Entry 6ZOG (X-ray diffraction, 2.75 A resolution); this record covers chains A and D of the 5 polymer chains in the assembly.

== Chain A ==
Name: Multidrug efflux pump subunit AcrB
Organism: Escherichia coli K-12
Reference sequence: P31224 (ACRB_ECOLI); residue numbers follow UniProt; this construct covers 1-1049
Amino-acid sequence (1057 residues; numbered 1 to 1057; the number before each row is that of its first residue):
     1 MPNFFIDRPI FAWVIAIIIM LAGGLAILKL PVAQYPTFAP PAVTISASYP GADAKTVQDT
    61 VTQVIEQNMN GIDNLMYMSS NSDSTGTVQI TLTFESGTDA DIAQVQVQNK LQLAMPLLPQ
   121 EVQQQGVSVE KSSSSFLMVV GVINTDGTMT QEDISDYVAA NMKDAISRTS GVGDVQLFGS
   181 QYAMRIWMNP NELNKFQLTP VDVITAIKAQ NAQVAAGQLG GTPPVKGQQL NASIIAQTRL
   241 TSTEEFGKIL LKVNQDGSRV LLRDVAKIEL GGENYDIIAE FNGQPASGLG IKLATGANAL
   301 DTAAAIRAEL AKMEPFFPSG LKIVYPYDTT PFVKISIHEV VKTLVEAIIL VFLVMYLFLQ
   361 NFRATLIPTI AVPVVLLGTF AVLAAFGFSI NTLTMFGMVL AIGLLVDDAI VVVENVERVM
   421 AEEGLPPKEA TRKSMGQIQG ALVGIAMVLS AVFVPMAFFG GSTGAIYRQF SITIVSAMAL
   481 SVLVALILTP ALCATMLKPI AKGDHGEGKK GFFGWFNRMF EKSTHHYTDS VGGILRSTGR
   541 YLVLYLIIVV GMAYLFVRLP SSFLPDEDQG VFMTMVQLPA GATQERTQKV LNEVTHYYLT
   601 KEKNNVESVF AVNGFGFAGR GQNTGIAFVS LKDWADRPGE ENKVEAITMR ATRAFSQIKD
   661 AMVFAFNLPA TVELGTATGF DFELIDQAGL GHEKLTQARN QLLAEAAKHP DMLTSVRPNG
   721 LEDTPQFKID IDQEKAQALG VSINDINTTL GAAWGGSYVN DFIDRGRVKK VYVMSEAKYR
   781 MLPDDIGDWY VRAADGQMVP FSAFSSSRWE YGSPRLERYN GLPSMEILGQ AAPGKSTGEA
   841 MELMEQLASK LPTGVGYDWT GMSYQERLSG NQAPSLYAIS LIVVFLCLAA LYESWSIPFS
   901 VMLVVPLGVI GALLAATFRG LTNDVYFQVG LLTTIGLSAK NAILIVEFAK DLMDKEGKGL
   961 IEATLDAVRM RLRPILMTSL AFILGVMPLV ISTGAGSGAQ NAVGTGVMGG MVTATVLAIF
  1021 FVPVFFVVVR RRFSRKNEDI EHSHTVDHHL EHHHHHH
Disordered / not traced: 1035-1057
Differences from the reference sequence: engineered mutation Phe38 (Ile in P31224), Thr671 (Ile in P31224); expression tag (1050-1057)
What the authors report for this chain:
  - mutagenesis - L393A, I466A, F563A, L674A: decreased growth in response to drugs with low molecular weight (LMW)
  - mutagenesis - F563A: decreased growth in response to fusidic acid (FUA)
  - mutagenesis - F563A: decreased growth in response to novobiocin
  - mutagenesis - F380A/F563A: decreased growth in response to FUA
  - mutagenesis - F380A/F563A: unchanged growth in response to doxorubicin
  - mutagenesis - G621P: unchanged growth in response to RFB
  - mutagenesis - T934A, L937A: decreased growth in response to erythromycin
  - mutagenesis - T934A, L937A: unchanged growth in response to Doxorubicin
  - mutagenesis - L393A, I466A, L674A: decreased growth in response to beta-lactams, linezolid, and phenicols
  - mutagenesis - F380A/F563A, F563A/L674A: abolished growth in response to DDM
  - mutagenesis - F380A/F563A, F563A: decreased growth in response to beta-lactams
  - mutagenesis - F563A: decreased growth in response to phenicols
  - mutagenesis - G621P: decreased growth in response to 3-FOR
  - catalytic residues: Asp407, Asp408, Lys940 (citing earlier work)
  - mutagenesis - T934A, L937A: increased growth in response to beta-lactams
  - mutagenesis - T934A, L937A: increased growth in response to novobiocin
  - mutagenesis - A981C: unchanged growth in response to all the tested drugs

== Chain D ==
Name: Darpin
Organism: synthetic construct
Notes: antibody fragment or engineered binder
Amino-acid sequence (169 residues; numbered 1 to 169; the number before each row is that of its first residue):
     1 MRGSHHHHHH GSDLGKKLLE AARAGRDDEV RILMANGADV NAADVVGWTP LHLAAYWGHL
    61 EIVEVLLKNG ADVNAYDTLG STPLHLAAHF GHLEIVEVLL KNGADVNAKD DNGITPLHLA
   121 ANRGHLEIVE VLLKYGADVN AQDKFGKTAF DISINNGNED LAEILQKLN
Disordered / not traced: 1-10, 168-169

== Interface between chain A and chain D ==
Pairs across the interface (10; chain A residue first):
  Leu230(A) - Val45(D)  hydrophobic
  Glu244(A) - Asn156(D)
  Lys248(A) - Asn155(D)
  Lys248(A) - Asn156(D)  hydrogen bond
  Arg259(A) - Lys147(D)
  Arg259(A) - Ile154(D)
  Leu261(A) - Asn155(D)
  Arg263(A) - Ile154(D)  hydrogen bond (side chain-backbone)
  Arg263(A) - Asn155(D)  hydrogen bond (side chain-backbone)
  Arg263(A) - Asn156(D)
Interface residues without a listed pair, chain A (7 interface residues in all): Gln229
Interface residues without a listed pair, chain D (7 interface residues in all): Val46, Gly157

== In short ==
The chain A/chain D interface involves 7 residues from each chain; the contacts include 3 hydrogen bonds.
Polar pairs include Lys248(A)-Asn156(D), Arg263(A)-Ile154(D) and Arg263(A)-Asn155(D). From the paper:
catalytic residues Asp407(A), Asp408(A) and Lys940(A); L393A, I466A and F563A of chain A, among others, reduce
growth in response to drugs with low molecular weight (LMW); 10 substitutions were tested in all.
Chain A is Multidrug efflux pump subunit AcrB (Escherichia coli K-12) and chain D is Darpin (synthetic
construct); the structure, Minocycline binding to the deep binding pocket of AcrB-I38F_I671T, was determined
by X-ray diffraction (same publication as 6ZO5, 6ZO6, 6ZO7, 6ZO8, 6ZO9, 6ZOA and 6 further entries).
